1X9U - chain A; structure by X-ray diffraction, 1.80 A resolution.

# Chain A
Name: Umecyanin
Source organism: Armoracia rusticana
UniProtKB: P42849 (UMEC_ARMRU); numbering as in UniProt (aligned over 1-115)
Sequence (116 residues; row label = number of the first residue in the row; numbering starts at 0):
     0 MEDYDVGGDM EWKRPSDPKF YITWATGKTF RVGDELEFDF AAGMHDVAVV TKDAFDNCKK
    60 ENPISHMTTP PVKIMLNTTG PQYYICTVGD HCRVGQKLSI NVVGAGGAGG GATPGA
Disordered / not traced: 105-115
Construct notes: initiating methionine (0)
Disulfide bonds: Cys-57/Cys-91
Bound ions: Cu ion: His-44, Cys-85, His-90, Gln-95
Reported in the primary citation:
  - Cu ion coordination: His-44, Cys-85, His-90, Gln-95
  - conformationally variable residues: Gly-6 to Met-9, Ala-24 to Lys-27, His-44, Pro-62, Pro-69, Pro-70, Gln-95
  - post-translational modification sites: Asn-76 (citing earlier work)

# Overview
His-44, Cys-85, His-90 and Gln-95 coordinate a Cu ion ion. The paper reports Cu ion coordination by His-44,
Cys-85 and His-90 among others; a modification site at Asn-76.
Chain A is Umecyanin (Armoracia rusticana); the structure, Umecyanin from Horse Raddish- Crystal Structure of
the reduced form, was determined by X-ray diffraction, deposited together with 1X9R.
